Entry 3DPB (X-ray diffraction, 2.20 A resolution); this record covers chains B and C of the 3 polymer chains in the assembly.

[Chain B (and C)]
Molecule: F1 capsule antigen
Source organism: Yersinia pestis
Notes: fragment: UNP residues22 to 170; chain C of this document is another copy of the same molecule, construct and numbering; everything in this record applies to it too
UniProt: P26948 (CAF1_YERPE); residues 1-149 here correspond to UniProt positions 22-170 (UniProt number = residue number + 21)
Sequence (149 residues; numbered 1 to 149; the number before each row is that of its first residue):
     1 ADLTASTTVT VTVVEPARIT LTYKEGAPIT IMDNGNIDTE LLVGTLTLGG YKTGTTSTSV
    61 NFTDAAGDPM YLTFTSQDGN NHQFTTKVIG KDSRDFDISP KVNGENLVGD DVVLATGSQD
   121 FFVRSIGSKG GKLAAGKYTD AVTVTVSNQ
Differences from the reference sequence: engineered mutation V9 (Ala30 in P26948), V11 (Ala32 in P26948), V13 (Leu34 in P26948)

[How chain B and chain C interact]
Contacting residue pairs (64; chain B residue first):
  A1(B) with V146(C); S147(C); N148(C); Q149(C), hydrogen bond (backbone-backbone)
  D2(B) with T145(C); V146(C); S147(C)
  L3(B) with I19(C), hydrophobic; V144(C); T145(C); V146(C), hydrogen bond (backbone-backbone)
  T4(B) with V144(C); T145(C)
  A5(B) with I19(C); T143(C); V144(C), hydrogen bond (backbone-backbone)
  S6(B) with V142(C); T143(C)
  T7(B) with L21(C); D140(C); A141(C); V142(C), hydrogen bond (backbone-backbone)
  T8(B) with D140(C)
  V9(B) with Y23(C); F74(C), hydrophobic; Y138(C); T139(C); D140(C), hydrogen bond (backbone-backbone); V142(C), hydrophobic
  T10(B) with E25(C); Y138(C); T139(C)
  V11(B) with E25(C); I29(C), hydrophobic; V43(C), hydrophobic; F74(C), hydrophobic; F84(C), hydrophobic; G136(C); K137(C); Y138(C), hydrogen bond (backbone-backbone)
  T12(B) with E25(C), hydrogen bond; P28(C); I29(C), hydrogen bond (backbone-backbone); G136(C); K137(C)
  V13(B) with I29(C); I31(C), hydrophobic; F84(C), hydrophobic; A135(C); G136(C), hydrogen bond (backbone-backbone); Y138(C), hydrophobic
  V14(B) with I29(C), hydrogen bond (backbone-backbone); T30(C); I31(C), hydrogen bond (backbone-backbone); A135(C)
  E15(B) with I31(C); L133(C); A134(C); A135(C), hydrogen bond (side chain-backbone)
  P16(B) with T30(C); I31(C)
  R18(B) with I31(C), hydrogen bond (side chain-backbone); M32(C); D33(C)
Other interface residues (no listed pair), chain B (18 interface residues in all): G50
Other interface residues (no listed pair), chain C (32 interface residues in all): T20, L46

[In short]
18 residues of chain B and 32 residues of chain C are in contact; the contacts include 13 hydrogen bonds.
Polar pairs include T12(B)-E25(C), E15(B)-A135(C) and R18(B)-I31(C).
Chain B and chain C are both F1 capsule antigen (Yersinia pestis); the structure, Crystal structure of the
complex of the Caf1M chaperone with the mini-fiber of two Caf1 subunits ..., was determined by X-ray
diffraction.
